PDB entry 1WP6 | X-ray diffraction, 2.10 A resolution | chain A

[Chain A]
Molecule: Glucan 1,4-alpha-maltohexaosidase
Source organism: Bacillus sp
Notes: EC 3.2.1.98
UniProtKB: P19571 (AMT6_BACS7); residues 1-485 here correspond to UniProt positions 34-518 (UniProt number = residue number + 33)
Sequence (485 residues; numbered 1 to 485; the number before each row is that of its first residue):
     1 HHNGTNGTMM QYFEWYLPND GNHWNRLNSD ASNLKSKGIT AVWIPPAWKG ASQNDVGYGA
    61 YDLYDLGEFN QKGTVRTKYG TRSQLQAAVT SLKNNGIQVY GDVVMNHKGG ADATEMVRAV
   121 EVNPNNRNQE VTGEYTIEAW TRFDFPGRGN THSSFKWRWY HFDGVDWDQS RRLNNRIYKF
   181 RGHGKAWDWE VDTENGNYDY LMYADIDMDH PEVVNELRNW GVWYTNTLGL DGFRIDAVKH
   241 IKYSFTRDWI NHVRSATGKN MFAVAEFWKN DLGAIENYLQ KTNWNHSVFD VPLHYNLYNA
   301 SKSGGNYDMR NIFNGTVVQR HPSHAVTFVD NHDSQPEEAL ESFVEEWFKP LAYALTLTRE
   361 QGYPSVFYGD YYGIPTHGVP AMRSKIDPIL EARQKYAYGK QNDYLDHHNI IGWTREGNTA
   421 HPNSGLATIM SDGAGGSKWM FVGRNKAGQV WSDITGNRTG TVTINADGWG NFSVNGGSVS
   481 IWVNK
Not modelled in the structure: 1-4
Curated features (UniProtKB/Swiss-Prot):
  - active site: Asp236 (Nucleophile), Glu266 (Proton donor)
  - binding site (Ca(2+)): Asn106, Asp163, Ala186, Asp188, Asp199, Asp205, Asp207, Asp209, His240
  - binding site (Na(+)): Asp163, Asp188, Asp199, Asp205
  - site: Asp333 (Transition state stabilizer)
Metal / ion sites: Ca2+ site 1: Asn106, Asp199, Asp205, His240; Ca2+ site 2: Asp163, Ala186, Asp188, Asp207, Asp209; Na+: Asp163, Asp188, Asp199, Asp205, Ile206; Ca2+ site 3: Gly305, Tyr307, His408, Asn409, Asp432

[Summary]
The Ca2+ site 1 is built by Asn106, Asp199, Asp205 and His240. Asp163, Ala186, Asp188, Asp207 and Asp209
coordinate Ca2+ site 2. From UniProt: active-site residues Asp236 and Glu266, 9 Ca2+-binding residues and 4
Na+-binding residues.
Chain A is Glucan 1,4-alpha-maltohexaosidase (Bacillus sp); the structure, Crystal structure of
maltohexaose-producing amylase from alkalophilic Bacillus sp.707, was determined by X-ray diffraction (same
publication as 1WPC).
